Entry 6LA7 (electron microscopy, 2.82 A resolution); this record covers chains A and E of the 6 polymer chains in the assembly.

[Chain A]
Protein: Capsid protein VP1
From: Echovirus E11
Chain sequence (285 residues; each row starts with the number of its first residue):
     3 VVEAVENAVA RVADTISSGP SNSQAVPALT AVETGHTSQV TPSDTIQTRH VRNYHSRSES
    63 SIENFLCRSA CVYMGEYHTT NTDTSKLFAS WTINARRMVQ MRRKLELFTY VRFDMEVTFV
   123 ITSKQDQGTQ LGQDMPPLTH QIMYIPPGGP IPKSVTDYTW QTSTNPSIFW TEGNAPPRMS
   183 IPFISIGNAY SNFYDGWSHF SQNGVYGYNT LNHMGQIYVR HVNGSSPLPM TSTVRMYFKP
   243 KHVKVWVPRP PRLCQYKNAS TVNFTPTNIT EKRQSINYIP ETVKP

[Chain E]
Protein: IgG receptor FcRn large subunit p51
From: Homo sapiens
UniProt: P55899 (FCGRN_HUMAN); residues 5-267 here correspond to UniProt positions 28-290 (UniProt number = residue number + 23)
Chain sequence (263 residues; numbered 5 to 267; the number before each row is that of its first residue):
     5 LSLLYHLTAV SSPAPGTPAF WVSGWLGPQQ YLSYNSLRGE AEPCGAWVWE NQVSWYWEKE
    65 TTDLRIKEKL FLEAFKALGG KGPYTLQGLL GCELGPDNTS VPTAKFALNG EEFMNFDLKQ
   125 GTWGGDWPEA LAISQRWQQQ DKAANKELTF LLFSCPHRLR EHLERGRGNL EWKEPPSMRL
   185 KARPSSPGFS VLTCSAFSFY PPELQLRFLR NGLAAGTGQG DFGPNSDGSF HASSSLTVKS
   245 GDEHHYCCIV QHAGLAQPLR VEL
Swiss-Prot annotation at these positions:
  - glycosylation: Asn102 (N-linked (GlcNAc...) asparagine)

[How chain A and chain E interact]
Contacting residue pairs (11):
  Asp85(A) - Lys150(E)  salt bridge
  Gly150(A) - Gln124(E)  hydrogen bond (backbone-side chain)
  Lys155(A) - Leu122(E)
  Lys155(A) - Leu152(E)
  His201(A) - Asp130(E)
  His201(A) - Trp131(E)
  His201(A) - Pro132(E)
  Asn205(A) - Pro132(E)
  Gly206(A) - Pro132(E)
  Gly206(A) - Ala136(E)
  Val207(A) - Leu135(E)  hydrophobic
Other interface residues (no listed pair), chain A (18 interface residues in all): Ser87, Phe90, Ser92, Gly151, Pro152, Ile153, Pro154, Ser200, Ser203, Asn211, Ser262
Other interface residues (no listed pair), chain E (14 interface residues in all): Lys123, Gln139, Gln143, Lys146, Asn149

[Summary]
Chain A and chain E form an interface of 18 and 14 residues respectively; the contacts include 1 hydrogen bond
and 1 salt bridge. Polar pairs include Asp85(A)-Lys150(E) and Gly150(A)-Gln124(E).
Chain A is Capsid protein VP1 (Echovirus E11) and chain E is IgG receptor FcRn large subunit p51 (Homo
sapiens); the structure, Cryo-EM structure of echovirus 11 complexed with its uncoating receptor FcRn at pH
5.5, was determined by electron microscopy (same publication as 6LA3, 6LA4, 6LA5, 6LA6, 6LAO, 6LAP and 3
further entries).
